PDB entry 3MGP | X-ray diffraction, 2.44 A resolution | chains E and J of the 10 polymer chains in the assembly

[Chain E]
Protein: Histone H3.2
Organism: Xenopus laevis
UniProt: P84233 (H32_XENLA); residues 1-135 here correspond to UniProt positions 2-136 (UniProt number = residue number + 1)
Sequence (135 residues; numbered 1 to 135; the number before each row is that of its first residue):
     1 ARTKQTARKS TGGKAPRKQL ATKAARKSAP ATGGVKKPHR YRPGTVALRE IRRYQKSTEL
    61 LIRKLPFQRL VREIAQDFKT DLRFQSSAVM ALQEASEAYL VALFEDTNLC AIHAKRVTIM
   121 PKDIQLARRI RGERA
Unresolved in the structure: 1-36
Bound ions: Co2+: Asp77 (shared with 1 residue of chain D)
UniProt features mapped onto this chain:
  - modified residue: Arg2 (Asymmetric dimethylarginine), Thr3 (Phosphothreonine), Lys4 (Allysine), Gln5 (5-glutamyl dopamine), Thr6 (Phosphothreonine), Arg8 (Citrulline), Lys9 (N6,N6,N6-trimethyllysine), Ser10 (ADP-ribosylserine), Thr11 (Phosphothreonine), Lys14 (N6-(2-hydroxyisobutyryl)lysine), Arg17 (Asymmetric dimethylarginine), Lys18 (N6-(2-hydroxyisobutyryl)lysine), Lys23 (N6-(2-hydroxyisobutyryl)lysine), Arg26 (Citrulline), Lys27 (N6,N6,N6-trimethyllysine), Ser28 (ADP-ribosylserine), Lys36 (N6,N6,N6-trimethyllysine), Lys37 (N6-methyllysine), Tyr41 (Phosphotyrosine), Lys56 (N6,N6,N6-trimethyllysine) and 8 more in UniProt
  - lipidation: Cys110 (S-palmitoyl cysteine)
From the paper describing this entry:
  - Co2+ coordination: Asp77

[Chain J]
Molecule: 147-nt DNA strand
Sequence (147 nucleotides; numbered -73 to 73; the number before each row is that of its first residue; numbers below 1 keep their minus sign (DA-73 is residue -73)):
   -73 ATCAATATCC ACCTGCAGAT ACTACCAAAA GTGTATTTGG AAACTGCTCC ATCAAAAGGC
   -13 ATGTTCAGCT GGATTCCAGC TGAACATGCC TTTTGATGGA GCAGTTTCCA AATACACTTT
    47 TGGTAGTATC TGCAGGTGGA TATTGAT
Bound ions: Co2+ site 1 near DG-56 (its only coordinating residue here); Co2+ site 2: DG-35, DG-34; Co2+ site 3 near DG-6 (its only coordinating residue here); Co2+ site 4 near DG-3 (its only coordinating residue here); Co2+ site 5 near DG5 (its only coordinating residue here); Co2+ site 6 near DG24 (its only coordinating residue here); Co2+ site 7 near DG25 (its only coordinating residue here); Co2+ site 8 near DG27 (its only coordinating residue here); Co2+ site 9 near DA29 (its only coordinating residue here); Co2+ site 10 near DG48 (its only coordinating residue here); Co2+ site 11 near DG61 (its only coordinating residue here); Co2+ site 12 near DG71 (its only coordinating residue here)

[Interface between chain E and chain J]
Pairs across the interface (25; chain E residue first):
  Lys37(E) - DA72(J)  hydrogen bond to the phosphate
  Lys37(E) - DT73(J)  salt bridge to the phosphate
  Arg40(E) - DG71(J)  sugar contact
  Tyr41(E) - DT70(J)  phosphate contact
  Tyr41(E) - DG71(J)  phosphate contact
  Arg42(E) - DT-4(J)  salt bridge to the phosphate
  Arg42(E) - DG71(J)  salt bridge to the phosphate
  Pro43(E) - DT-4(J)  phosphate contact
  Thr45(E) - DT70(J)  phosphate contact
  Thr45(E) - DG71(J)  hydrogen bond to the phosphate
  Arg63(E) - DT-12(J)  salt bridge to the phosphate
  Arg72(E) - DA-23(J)  salt bridge to the phosphate
  Arg83(E) - DC-24(J)  sugar contact
  Arg83(E) - DA-23(J)  phosphate contact
  Phe84(E) - DC-24(J)  sugar contact
  Phe84(E) - DA-23(J)  hydrogen bond to the phosphate
  Gln85(E) - DC-24(J)  phosphate contact
  Ser86(E) - DC-24(J)  hydrogen bond to the phosphate
  Arg116(E) - DG-2(J)  phosphate contact
  Arg116(E) - DA-1(J)  phosphate contact
  Val117(E) - DG-3(J)  sugar contact
  Val117(E) - DG-2(J)  hydrogen bond to the phosphate
  Thr118(E) - DG-3(J)  hydrogen bond to the phosphate
  Thr118(E) - DG-2(J)  hydrogen bond to the phosphate
  Met120(E) - DA-1(J)  phosphate contact
Other interface residues (no listed pair), chain E (17 interface residues in all): Lys115
Other interface residues (no listed pair), chain J (12 interface residues in all): DC-5

[Summary]
17 residues of chain E and 12 residues of chain J are in contact, with 7 hydrogen bonds and 5 salt bridges.
Polar contacts include Lys37(E)-DA72(J), Thr45(E)-DG71(J) and Phe84(E)-DA-23(J). The Co2+ site 2 is built by
DG-35(J) and DG-34(J). From the paper: Co2+ coordination by Asp77(E).
Chain E is Histone H3.2 (Xenopus laevis) and chain J is a 147-nt DNA strand; the structure, Binding of Cobalt
ions to the Nucleosome Core Particle, was determined by X-ray diffraction together with 3MGQ, 3MGR and 3MGS
from the same study.
